PDB entry 2V7Q | X-ray diffraction, 2.10 A resolution | chains G and H of the 10 polymer chains in the assembly

Chain G:
Protein: ATP synthase gamma chain
From: Bos taurus
Notes: EC 3.6.1.34
UniProtKB: P05631 (ATPG_BOVIN); residues 1-272 here correspond to UniProt positions 26-297 (UniProt number = residue number + 25)
Amino-acid sequence (272 residues; each row starts with the number of its first residue):
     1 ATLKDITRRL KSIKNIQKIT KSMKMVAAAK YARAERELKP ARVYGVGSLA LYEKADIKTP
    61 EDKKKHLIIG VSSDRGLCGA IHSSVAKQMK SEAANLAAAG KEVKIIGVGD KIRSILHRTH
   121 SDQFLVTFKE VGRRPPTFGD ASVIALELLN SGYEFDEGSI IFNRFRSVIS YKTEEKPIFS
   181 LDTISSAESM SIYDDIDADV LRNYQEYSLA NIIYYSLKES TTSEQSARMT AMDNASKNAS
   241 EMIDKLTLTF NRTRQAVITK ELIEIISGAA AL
Disordered / not traced: 60-64, 97-100
Swiss-Prot annotation at these positions:
  - modified residue: K14 (N6-acetyllysine), K24 (N6-succinyllysine), K30 (N6-acetyllysine), K90 (N6-acetyllysine), S121 (Phosphoserine), K129 (N6-acetyllysine), K172 (N6-acetyllysine), K245 (N6-succinyllysine)

Chain H:
Protein: ATP synthase delta chain
From: Bos taurus
Notes: EC 3.6.1.14
UniProtKB: P05630 (ATPD_BOVIN); residues 1-146 here correspond to UniProt positions 23-168 (UniProt number = residue number + 22)
Amino-acid sequence (146 residues; numbered 1 to 146; the number before each row is that of its first residue):
     1 AEAAAAQAPA AGPGQMSFTF ASPTQVFFNS ANVRQVDVPT QTGAFGILAA HVPTLQVLRP
    61 GLVVVHAEDG TTSKYFVSSG SVTVNADSSV QLLAEEAVTL DMLDLGAAKA NLEKAQSELL
   121 GAADEATRAE IQIRIEANEA LVKALE
Disordered / not traced: 1-14, 146
Swiss-Prot annotation at these positions:
  - modified residue (N6-acetyllysine): K114, K143

Interface between chain G and chain H:
Contacting residue pairs (42; chain G residue first):
  P40(G) with T24(H); Q25(H)
  A41(G) with P23(H)
  V43(G) with V26(H), hydrophobic; N29(H)
  Y44(G) with A21(H); S22(H); P23(H); L93(H), hydrophobic; A94(H)
  G47(G) with Q91(H)
  S48(G) with L93(H)
  A50(G) with Q91(H)
  L51(G) with L55(H), hydrophobic
  K54(G) with D87(H); S89(H), hydrogen bond; Q91(H)
  F138(G) with P23(H), hydrophobic; E95(H)
  I192(G) with P53(H)
  Y193(G) with P53(H), hydrophobic; T54(H); L55(H), hydrophobic; V84(H); N85(H), hydrogen bond
  I196(G) with L55(H)
  V200(G) with Q56(H)
  L201(G) with L55(H), hydrophobic
  N203(G) with V57(H)
  Y204(G) with L55(H); Q56(H); V57(H); S81(H); V82(H); T83(H), hydrogen bond
  Y207(G) with G80(H); S81(H); L93(H); A94(H); E95(H), hydrogen bond (side chain-backbone)
  N211(G) with L93(H)
  Y214(G) with P23(H), hydrogen bond (side chain-backbone)
Interface residues without a listed pair, chain H (27 interface residues in all): T19, S79, A86

Overview:
20 residues of chain G and 27 residues of chain H are in contact, with 5 hydrogen bonds. Among the polar pairs
are K54(G)-S89(H), Y193(G)-N85(H) and Y204(G)-T83(H).
Chain G is ATP synthase gamma chain and chain H is ATP synthase delta chain, both from Bos taurus; the
structure, The structure of F1-ATPase inhibited by I1-60HIS, a monomeric form of the inhibitor protein, IF1,
was determined by X-ray diffraction.
